1KQN - chains A and E of the 6 polymer chains in the assembly; structure by X-ray diffraction, 2.20 A resolution.

== Chain A (and E) ==
Molecule: Nicotinamide mononucleotide adenylyl transferase
Source organism: Homo sapiens
Notes: EC 2.7.7.1; chain E of this document is another copy of the same molecule, construct and numbering; everything in this record applies to it too
Reference sequence: Q9HAN9 (NMNA1_HUMAN); residues 1-279 here = UniProt positions 1-279
Sequence (279 residues; row label = number of the first residue in the row):
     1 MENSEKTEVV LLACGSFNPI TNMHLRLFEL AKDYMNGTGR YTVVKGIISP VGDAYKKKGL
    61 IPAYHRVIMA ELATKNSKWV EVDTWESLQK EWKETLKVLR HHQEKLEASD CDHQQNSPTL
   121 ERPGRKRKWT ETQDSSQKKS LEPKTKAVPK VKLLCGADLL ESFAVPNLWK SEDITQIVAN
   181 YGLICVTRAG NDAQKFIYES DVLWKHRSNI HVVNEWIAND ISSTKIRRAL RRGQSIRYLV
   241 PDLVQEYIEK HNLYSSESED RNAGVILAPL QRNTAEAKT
Not modelled in the structure: 1-5, 109-146, 276-279
Small-molecule neighbours:
  - NAD (nicotinamide-adenine-dinucleotide): Cys14, Gly15, Ser16, Phe17, Met23, His24, Leu27, Val51, Tyr55, Lys57, Glu86, Trp92, Lys93, Glu94, Thr95, Leu96, Leu154, Cys155, Gly156, Ala157, Asp158, Leu159, Leu168, Trp169, Val186, Glu215, Asn219, Asp220, Pro269
  - xenon (XE), molecule 1: Met23, Arg26, Leu27, Leu30, Val186, Glu215, Asn219
  - xenon (XE), molecule 2: Ser87, Leu88, Gln89, Lys90
  - xenon (XE), molecule 3: Phe163, Phe196, Ser200, Leu203

== How chain A and chain E interact ==
Residue-residue contacts (9; chain A residue first):
  Lys225(A) - Tyr198(E)
  Arg228(A) - Tyr198(E)  hydrogen bond
  Arg228(A) - Glu199(E)
  Arg231(A) - Asp201(E)  salt bridge
  Arg232(A) - Tyr198(E)  hydrogen bond (side chain-backbone)
  Arg232(A) - Ser200(E)
  Arg232(A) - Asp201(E)  salt bridge
  Arg232(A) - Trp204(E)
  Gln234(A) - Trp204(E)
Also at the interface, not in a pair above, chain A (6 interface residues in all): Ser256

== Overview ==
6 residues of chain A and 5 residues of chain E are in contact; the contacts include 2 hydrogen bonds and 2
salt bridges. Among the polar pairs are Arg231(A)-Asp201(E), Arg232(A)-Asp201(E) and Arg228(A)-Tyr198(E).
Ligands of chain A: NAD and 3 copies of xenon.
Both chains are Nicotinamide mononucleotide adenylyl transferase (Homo sapiens). Entry 1KQN (Crystal structure
of NMN/NaMN adenylyltransferase complexed with NAD) was determined by X-ray diffraction, deposited together
with 1KR2 and 1KQO.
